PDB entry 5XNH | X-ray diffraction, 1.95 A resolution | chains A and H

== Chain A ==
Protein: N(4)-bis(aminopropyl)spermidine synthase
From: Thermococcus kodakarensis (strain ATCC BAA-918 / JCM 12380 / KOD1)
Notes: EC 2.5.1.128
Reference sequence: Q5JIZ3 (BPSA_THEKO); the author numbering skips numbers that UniProt does not, so the offset changes along the chain: 1-333 = UniProt 1-333; 336-353 = UniProt 334-351
Sequence (371 residues; numbered -19 to 353; 2 numbers in that range are skipped by the numbering (no residue carries them; nothing is unmodelled there); the number before each row is that of its first residue; numbers below 1 keep their minus sign (Met-19 is residue -19)):
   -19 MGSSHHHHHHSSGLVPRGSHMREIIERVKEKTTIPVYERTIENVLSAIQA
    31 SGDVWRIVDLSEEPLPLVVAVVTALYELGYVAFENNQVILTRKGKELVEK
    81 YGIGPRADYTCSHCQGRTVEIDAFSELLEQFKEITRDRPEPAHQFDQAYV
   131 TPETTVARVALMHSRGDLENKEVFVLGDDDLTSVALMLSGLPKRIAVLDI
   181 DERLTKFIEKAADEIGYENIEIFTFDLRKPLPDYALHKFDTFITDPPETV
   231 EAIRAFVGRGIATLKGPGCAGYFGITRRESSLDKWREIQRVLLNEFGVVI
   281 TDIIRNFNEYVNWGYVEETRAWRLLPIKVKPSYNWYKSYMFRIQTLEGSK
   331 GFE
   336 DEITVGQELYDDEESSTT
Unresolved in the structure: -19 to -2, 209-211, 336-345
Construct notes: expression tag (-19 to 0)
Metal / ion sites: Fe ion: Cys91, Cys94 (shared with Cys91(H), Cys94(H) of chain H)
Ligand contacts: spermidine (SPD): Asp126, Gln127, Ala128, Asp225, Pro226, Glu228, Gly254, Ile255, Thr256, Glu259, Tyr290, Trp293, Tyr295, Tyr316, Thr352

== Chain H ==
Protein: N(4)-bis(aminopropyl)spermidine synthase
From: Thermococcus kodakarensis (strain ATCC BAA-918 / JCM 12380 / KOD1)
Notes: EC 2.5.1.128
Reference sequence: Q5JIZ3 (BPSA_THEKO); the author numbering skips numbers that UniProt does not, so the offset changes along the chain: 1-332 = UniProt 1-332; 336-354 = UniProt 333-351
Sequence (371 residues; row label = number of the first residue in the row; note: 3 numbers in that range are skipped by the numbering (no residue carries them; nothing is unmodelled there); numbers below 1 keep their minus sign (Met-19 is residue -19)):
   -19 MGSSHHHHHHSSGLVPRGSHMREIIERVKEKTTIPVYERTIENVLSAIQA
    31 SGDVWRIVDLSEEPLPLVVAVVTALYELGYVAFENNQVILTRKGKELVEK
    81 YGIGPRADYTCSHCQGRTVEIDAFSELLEQFKEITRDRPEPAHQFDQAYV
   131 TPETTVARVALMHSRGDLENKEVFVLGDDDLTSVALMLSGLPKRIAVLDI
   181 DERLTKFIEKAADEIGYENIEIFTFDLRKPLPDYALHKFDTFITDPPETV
   231 EAIRAFVGRGIATLKGPGCAGYFGITRRESSLDKWREIQRVLLNEFGVVI
   281 TDIIRNFNEYVNWGYVEETRAWRLLPIKVKPSYNWYKSYMFRIQTLEGSK
   331 GF
   336 EDEITVGQELYDDEESSTT
Unresolved in the structure: -19 to -2, 205-207, 336-347
Construct notes: expression tag (-19 to 0)
Metal / ion sites: Fe ion: Cys91, Cys94 (shared with Cys91(A), Cys94(A) of chain A)
Ligand contacts: spermidine (SPD): Asp126, Gln127, Ala128, Asp225, Pro226, Glu228, Gly254, Ile255, Thr256, Glu259, Tyr290, Trp293, Tyr295, Tyr316, Ser318, Thr353

== How chain A and chain H interact ==
Residue-residue contacts (118):
  Tyr17(A) with Pro247(H), hydrophobic; Leu326(H); Glu327(H), hydrogen bond (side chain-backbone)
  Arg19(A) with Arg145(H), hydrogen bond (side chain-backbone); Gly146(H); Asp147(H), salt bridge; Gly248(H), hydrogen bond (side chain-backbone); Arg322(H)
  Glu22(A) with Lys151(H), salt bridge
  Gly82(A) with Glu149(H); Asn150(H), hydrogen bond (backbone-side chain)
  Gly84(A) with Glu149(H)
  Arg86(A) with Ser144(H); Arg145(H); Gly146(H)
  Ala87(A) with His143(H); Ser144(H)
  Tyr89(A) with Thr98(H); Val99(H); Glu100(H), hydrogen bond (backbone-backbone); Phe104(H); Ala140(H); His143(H)
  Thr90(A) with Thr98(H); Glu100(H)
  Cys91(A) with Cys91(H), hydrophobic; His93(H); Cys94(H), hydrophobic; Thr98(H), hydrogen bond (backbone-backbone); Val99(H)
  Ser92(A) with Glu100(H), hydrogen bond
  His93(A) with His93(H), hydrogen bond
  Cys94(A) with Cys91(H), hydrophobic; Cys94(H), hydrophobic
  Gly96(A) with Thr98(H)
  Thr98(A) with Thr90(H); Cys91(H), hydrogen bond (backbone-backbone); Gly96(H); Thr98(H)
  Val99(A) with Tyr89(H); Cys91(H)
  Glu100(A) with Tyr89(H), hydrogen bond (backbone-backbone); Thr90(H); Ser92(H), hydrogen bond (side chain-backbone)
  Phe104(A) with Tyr89(H)
  Ala140(A) with Tyr89(H)
  His143(A) with Ala87(H); Tyr89(H)
  Ser144(A) with Arg86(H); Ala87(H); Tyr89(H)
  Arg145(A) with Arg19(H), hydrogen bond (backbone-side chain); Arg86(H); Arg285(H)
  Gly146(A) with Arg19(H); Arg86(H)
  Asp147(A) with Arg19(H), salt bridge
  Glu149(A) with Gly82(H); Gly84(H)
  Asn150(A) with Gly82(H)
  Lys151(A) with Glu22(H), salt bridge
  Pro247(A) with Tyr17(H), hydrophobic
  Gly248(A) with Arg19(H), hydrogen bond (backbone-side chain)
  Leu262(A) with Val279(H); Thr281(H); Gln324(H); Leu326(H)
  Asp263(A) with Leu326(H)
  Trp265(A) with Val279(H), hydrophobic; Ile280(H)
  Arg266(A) with Gly277(H), hydrogen bond (side chain-backbone); Val279(H); Leu326(H); Glu327(H), hydrogen bond (side chain-backbone); Ser329(H)
  Gln269(A) with Leu273(H); Val279(H); Ile280(H), hydrogen bond (side chain-backbone)
  Arg270(A) with Leu273(H), hydrogen bond (side chain-backbone); Asn274(H); Gly277(H)
  Leu273(A) with Arg266(H); Gln269(H); Arg270(H), hydrogen bond (backbone-side chain); Leu273(H), hydrophobic
  Asn274(A) with Asn274(H), hydrogen bond
  Gly277(A) with Arg266(H), hydrogen bond (backbone-side chain); Arg270(H)
  Val279(A) with Leu262(H); Trp265(H), hydrophobic; Arg266(H); Gln269(H)
  Ile280(A) with Trp265(H); Gln269(H), hydrogen bond (backbone-side chain); Ile283(H)
  Thr281(A) with Leu262(H); Ile283(H); Tyr319(H)
  Asp282(A) with Ile283(H); Arg285(H); Tyr319(H)
  Ile283(A) with Ile280(H); Thr281(H); Asp282(H); Ile283(H), hydrogen bond (backbone-backbone)
  Arg285(A) with Arg145(H); Asp282(H)
  Tyr319(A) with Thr281(H); Asp282(H)
  Arg322(A) with Arg19(H)
  Gln324(A) with Leu262(H)
  Leu326(A) with Tyr17(H); Leu262(H); Asp263(H); Arg266(H)
  Glu327(A) with Tyr17(H), hydrogen bond (backbone-side chain); Arg266(H), hydrogen bond (backbone-side chain)
  Ser329(A) with Arg266(H)
Also at the interface, not in a pair above, chain A (57 interface residues in all): Glu42, Asp88, Ala103, Arg257, Val278, Ile284, Gly328
Also at the interface, not in a pair above, chain H (57 interface residues in all): Glu42, Pro85, Asp88, Ala103, Arg257, Val278, Gly328

== Overview ==
The chain A/chain H interface involves 57 residues from each chain, with 24 hydrogen bonds and 4 salt bridges.
Polar pairs include Arg19(A)-Asp147(H), Glu22(A)-Lys151(H) and Tyr17(A)-Glu327(H). Chain A binds spermidine.
Chain H binds spermidine.
Chain A and chain H are both N(4)-bis(aminopropyl)spermidine synthase (Thermococcus kodakarensis (strain ATCC
BAA-918 / JCM 12380 / KOD1)); the structure, Crystal structure of the branched-chain polyamine synthase (BpsA)
in complex with spermidine, was determined by X-ray diffraction (same publication as 5XNC and 5XNF).
